9C5X - chains G and I of the 18 polymer chains in the assembly; structure by electron microscopy, 3.01 A resolution.

== Chain G (and I) ==
Protein: DUF4297 domain-containing protein
From: Bacillus sp. HMF5848
Notes: chain I of this document is another copy of the same molecule, construct and numbering; everything in this record applies to it too
Reference sequence: A0A428J1H2 (A0A428J1H2_9BACI); numbering as in UniProt (aligned over 1-436)
Amino-acid sequence (436 residues; each row starts with the number of its first residue):
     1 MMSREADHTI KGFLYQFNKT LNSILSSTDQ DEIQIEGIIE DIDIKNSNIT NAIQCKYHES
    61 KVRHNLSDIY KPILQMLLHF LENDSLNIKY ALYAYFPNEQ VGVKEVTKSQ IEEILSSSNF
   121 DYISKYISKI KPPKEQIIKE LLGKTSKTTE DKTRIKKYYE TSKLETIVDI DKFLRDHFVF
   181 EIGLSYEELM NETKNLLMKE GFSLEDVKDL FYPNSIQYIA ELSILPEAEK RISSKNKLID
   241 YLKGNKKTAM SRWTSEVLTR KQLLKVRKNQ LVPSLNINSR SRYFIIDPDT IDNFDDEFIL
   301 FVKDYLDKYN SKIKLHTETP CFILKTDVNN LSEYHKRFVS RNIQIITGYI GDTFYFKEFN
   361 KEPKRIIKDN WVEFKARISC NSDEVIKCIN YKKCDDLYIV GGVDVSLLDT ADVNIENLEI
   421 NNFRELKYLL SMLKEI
Unresolved in the structure: 1-256
What the authors report for this chain:
  - catalytic residues: Asp-41, Glu-59, Lys-61 (proposed by the authors, not directly observed)
  - mutagenesis - D41A, E59A, K61A: abolished catalytic activity

== Interface between chain G and chain I ==
Pairs across the interface (16):
  Val-266(G) with Glu-435(I)
  Asn-269(G) with Glu-435(I)
  Gln-270(G) with Arg-424(I); Ile-436(I), hydrogen bond (side chain-backbone)
  Pro-273(G) with Met-432(I); Leu-433(I), hydrophobic
  Arg-280(G) with Asp-304(I), salt bridge; Asp-307(I), salt bridge
  Lys-393(G) with Arg-341(I)
  Cys-394(G) with Arg-341(I)
  Asp-395(G) with Lys-303(I), salt bridge
  Asp-412(G) with Ile-299(I); Leu-300(I); Arg-337(I), salt bridge; Arg-341(I), hydrogen bond (backbone-side chain)
  Val-413(G) with Arg-341(I)
Also at the interface, not in a pair above, chain G (12 interface residues in all): Ile-277, Asn-414
Also at the interface, not in a pair above, chain I (13 interface residues in all): Ser-340

== Summary ==
12 residues of chain G face 13 of chain I across their interface; the contacts include 2 hydrogen bonds and 4
salt bridges. Among the polar pairs are Arg-280(G)/Asp-304(I), Arg-280(G)/Asp-307(I) and
Asp-395(G)/Lys-303(I). From the paper: catalytic residues Asp-41(G), Glu-59(G) and Lys-61(G); D41A, E59A and
K61A of chain G abolish catalytic activity.
Chain G and chain I are both DUF4297 domain-containing protein (Bacillus sp. HMF5848); the structure,
Molecular basis for HerA-Duf supramolecular complex in anti-phage defense - Assembly 3, was determined by
electron microscopy (same publication as 9C1M, 9C1N, 9C1O and 9C1X).
